7X7Q - chains C and J of the 16 polymer chains in the assembly; structure by electron microscopy, 7.02 A resolution (low resolution: residue-level contacts below are approximate; hydrogen-bond / salt-bridge calls are withheld).

== Chain C ==
Protein: Holliday junction ATP-dependent DNA helicase RuvA
Organism: Pseudomonas aeruginosa PAO1
Notes: EC 3.6.4.12
Reference sequence: Q51425 (RUVA_PSEAE); residue numbers follow UniProt; this construct covers 1-201
Sequence (201 residues; each row starts with the number of its first residue):
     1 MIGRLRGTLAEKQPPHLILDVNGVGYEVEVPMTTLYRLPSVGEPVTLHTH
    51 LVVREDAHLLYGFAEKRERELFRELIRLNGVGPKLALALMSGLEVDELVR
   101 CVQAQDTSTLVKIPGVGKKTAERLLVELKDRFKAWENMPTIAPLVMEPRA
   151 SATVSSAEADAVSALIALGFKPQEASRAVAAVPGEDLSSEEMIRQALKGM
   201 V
Disordered / not traced: 136-201
Swiss-Prot annotation at these positions:
  - region: Leu-144 to Ala-152 (Flexible linker)
Reported in the primary citation:
  - mutagenesis - E55A, D56A, E122K/V126A/D130K: decreased catalytic activity
  - mutagenesis - R54A: abolished catalytic activity

== Chain J ==
Molecule: 26-nt DNA strand
Sequence (26 nucleotides; numbered 11 to 36; the number before each row is that of its first residue):
    11 TATTATAATATTAAATATTATATTTA

== Chain C / chain J interface ==
Contacting residue pairs (11):
  Leu-78(C) / DA23(J)
  Asn-79(C) / DT22(J)
  Asn-79(C) / DA23(J)
  Asn-79(C) / DA24(J)
  Asn-79(C) / DA25(J)
  Val-81(C) / DA23(J)
  Gly-82(C) / DT22(J)
  Pro-83(C) / DT22(J)
  Lys-84(C) / DT21(J)
  Lys-84(C) / DT22(J)
  Leu-85(C) / DT22(J)

== Overview ==
7 residues of chain C face 5 of chain J across their interface. From the paper: E55A, D56A and
E122K/V126A/D130K of chain C reduce catalytic activity; R54A of chain C abolishes catalytic activity.
Here chain C is Holliday junction ATP-dependent DNA helicase RuvA (Pseudomonas aeruginosa PAO1) and chain J is
a 26-nt DNA strand. Entry 7X7Q (CryoEM structure of RuvA-RuvB-Holliday junction complex) was determined by
electron microscopy together with 7X7P, 7X5A and 7X5B from the same study.
